PDB entry 8KG9 | electron microscopy, 4.52 A resolution (low resolution: residue-level contacts below are approximate; hydrogen-bond / salt-bridge calls are withheld) | chains 2 and 6 of the 18 polymer chains in the assembly

Chain 2:
Protein: DNA replication licensing factor MCM2
Organism: Saccharomyces cerevisiae
UniProtKB: A0A6A5Q1S9 (A0A6A5Q1S9_YEASX); residue numbers follow UniProt; this construct covers 1-868
Chain sequence (868 residues; each row starts with the number of its first residue):
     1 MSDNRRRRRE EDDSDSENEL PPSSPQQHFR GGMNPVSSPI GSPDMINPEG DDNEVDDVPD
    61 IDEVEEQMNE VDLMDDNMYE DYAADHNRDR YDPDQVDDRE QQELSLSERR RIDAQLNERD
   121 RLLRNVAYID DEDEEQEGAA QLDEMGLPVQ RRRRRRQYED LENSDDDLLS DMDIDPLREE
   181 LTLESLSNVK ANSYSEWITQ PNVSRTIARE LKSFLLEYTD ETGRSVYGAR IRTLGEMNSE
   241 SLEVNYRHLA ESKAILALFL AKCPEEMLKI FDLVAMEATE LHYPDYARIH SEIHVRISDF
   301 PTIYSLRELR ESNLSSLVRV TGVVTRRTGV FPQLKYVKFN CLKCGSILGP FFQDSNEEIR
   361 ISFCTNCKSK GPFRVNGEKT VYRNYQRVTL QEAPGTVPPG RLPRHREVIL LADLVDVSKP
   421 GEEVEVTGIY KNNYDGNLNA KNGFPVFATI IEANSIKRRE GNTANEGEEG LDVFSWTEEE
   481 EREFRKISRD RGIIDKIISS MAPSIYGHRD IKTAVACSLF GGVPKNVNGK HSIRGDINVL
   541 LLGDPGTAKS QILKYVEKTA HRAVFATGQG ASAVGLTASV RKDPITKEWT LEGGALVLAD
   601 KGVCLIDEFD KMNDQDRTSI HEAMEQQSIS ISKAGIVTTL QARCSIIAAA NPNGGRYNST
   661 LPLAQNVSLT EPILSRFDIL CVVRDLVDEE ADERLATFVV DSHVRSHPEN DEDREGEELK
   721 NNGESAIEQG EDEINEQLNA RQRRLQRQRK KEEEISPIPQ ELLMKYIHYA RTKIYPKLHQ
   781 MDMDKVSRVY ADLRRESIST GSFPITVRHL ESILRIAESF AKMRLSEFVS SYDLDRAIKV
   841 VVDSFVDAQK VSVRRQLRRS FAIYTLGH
Disordered / not traced: 1-173, 711-737
Ion coordination: Zn2+: C341, C344, C364, C367
Residues lining bound ligands:
  - ADP (adenosine-5'-diphosphate): S504, I505, Y506, H508, D544, P545, G546, T547, A548, K549, S550, Q551, N651, L695, F698, V699
  - ATP-gamma-S (AGS; phosphothiophosphoric acid-adenylate ester): H531, E625, R676, V807, R808, E811

Chain 6:
Protein: DNA replication licensing factor MCM6
Organism: Saccharomyces cerevisiae S288C
Notes: EC 3.6.4.12
UniProtKB: P53091 (MCM6_YEAST); residue numbers follow UniProt; this construct covers 1-1017
Chain sequence (1017 residues; row label = number of the first residue in the row):
     1 MSSPFPADTP SSNRPSNSSP PPSSIGAGFG SSSGLDSQIG SRLHFPSSSQ PHVSNSQTGP
    61 FVNDSTQFSS QRLQTDGSAT NDMEGNEPAR SFKSRALNHV KKVDDVTGEK VREAFEQFLE
   121 DFSVQSTDTG EVEKVYRAQI EFMKIYDLNT IYIDYQHLSM RENGALAMAI SEQYYRFLPF
   181 LQKGLRRVVR KYAPELLNTS DSLKRSEGDE GQADEDEQQD DDMNGSSLPR DSGSSAAPGN
   241 GTSAMATRSI TTSTSPEQTE RVFQISFFNL PTVHRIRDIR SEKIGSLLSI SGTVTRTSEV
   301 RPELYKASFT CDMCRAIVDN VEQSFKYTEP TFCPNPSCEN RAFWTLNVTR SRFLDWQKVR
   361 IQENANEIPT GSMPRTLDVI LRGDSVERAK PGDRCKFTGV EIVVPDVTQL GLPGVKPSST
   421 LDTRGISKTT EGLNSGVTGL RSLGVRDLTY KISFLACHVI SIGSNIGASS PDANSNNRET
   481 ELQMAANLQA NNVYQDNERD QEVFLNSLSS DEINELKEMV KDEHIYDKLV RSIAPAVFGH
   541 EAVKKGILLQ MLGGVHKSTV EGIKLRGDIN ICVVGDPSTS KSQFLKYVVG FAPRSVYTSG
   601 KASSAAGLTA AVVRDEEGGD YTIEAGALML ADNGICCIDE FDKMDISDQV AIHEAMEQQT
   661 ISIAKAGIHA TLNARTSILA AANPVGGRYN RKLSLRGNLN MTAPIMSRFD LFFVILDDCN
   721 EKIDTELASH IVDLHMKRDE AIEPPFSAEQ LRRYIKYART FKPILTKEAR SYLVEKYKEL
   781 RKDDAQGFSR SSYRITVRQL ESMIRLSEAI ARANCVDEIT PSFIAEAYDL LRQSIIRVDV
   841 DDVEMDEEFD NIESQSHAAS GNNDDNDDGT GSGVITSEPP ADIEEGQSEA TARPGTSEKK
   901 KTTVTYDKYV SMMNMIVRKI AEVDREGAEE LTAVDIVDWY LLQKENDLGS LAEYWEERRL
   961 AFKVIKRLVK DRILMEIHGT RHNLRDLENE ENENNKTVYV IHPNCEVLDQ LEPQDSS
Disordered / not traced: 1-102, 199-254, 420-433, 464-496, 616-619, 839-1017
UniProt features mapped onto this chain:
  - motif: S707 to D710 (Arginine finger)
  - binding site (ATP): G575 to S582
  - modified residue: S78 (Phosphoserine), S249 (Phosphoserine), S372 (Phosphoserine), T766 (Phosphothreonine)
  - mutagenesis: K581 (K581A: Loss of MCM2-7 complex helicase activity)
Ion coordination: Zn2+: C333, C338, N340
Residues lining bound ligands: ADP (adenosine-5'-diphosphate): I563, E657, Q658, S707, V797, R798, E801

How chain 2 and chain 6 interact:
Residue-residue contacts (111; chain 2 residue first):
  A191(2) - S255(6)
  N192(2) - S255(6)
  N192(2) - P256(6)
  N192(2) - Q258(6)
  K262(2) - P256(6)
  R307(2) - E387(6)
  L309(2) - D355(6)
  R310(2) - D355(6)
  R310(2) - E387(6)
  E311(2) - F353(6)
  E311(2) - D355(6)
  F363(2) - D312(6)
  F363(2) - M313(6)
  F363(2) - F343(6)
  R401(2) - K390(6)
  R401(2) - P391(6)
  R401(2) - G392(6)
  L402(2) - T622(6)
  R404(2) - S298(6)
  R404(2) - E299(6)
  H405(2) - E299(6)
  H405(2) - D620(6)
  N432(2) - F353(6)
  Y434(2) - Y327(6)
  G436(2) - V415(6)
  N439(2) - K326(6)
  A440(2) - K326(6)
  A440(2) - V407(6)
  A440(2) - T408(6)
  N442(2) - W356(6)
  G443(2) - F325(6)
  G443(2) - K326(6)
  G443(2) - V407(6)
  F444(2) - E303(6)
  F444(2) - F325(6)
  F444(2) - K326(6)
  F444(2) - W356(6)
  F444(2) - I380(6)
  P445(2) - E303(6)
  P445(2) - L304(6)
  P445(2) - Q323(6)
  P445(2) - F325(6)
  V446(2) - R301(6)
  V446(2) - P302(6)
  F447(2) - P302(6)
  F447(2) - L346(6)
  F447(2) - F353(6)
  T449(2) - P302(6)
  S504(2) - E561(6)
  S504(2) - I563(6)
  I505(2) - I563(6)
  P545(2) - S707(6)
  P545(2) - R798(6)
  G546(2) - S707(6)
  G546(2) - V797(6)
  G546(2) - R798(6)
  S550(2) - Q658(6)
  Q551(2) - I563(6)
  Q551(2) - Q658(6)
  K554(2) - Q658(6)
  Y555(2) - E561(6)
  T567(2) - E654(6)
  Q569(2) - V650(6)
  G570(2) - A664(6)
  G570(2) - K665(6)
  A571(2) - A664(6)
  R656(2) - S791(6)
  R656(2) - Y793(6)
  D685(2) - F788(6)
  D685(2) - S789(6)
  D685(2) - S791(6)
  L686(2) - S789(6)
  V687(2) - S789(6)
  D688(2) - S789(6)
  E689(2) - S789(6)
  E689(2) - R790(6)
  D692(2) - K778(6)
  D692(2) - R781(6)
  D692(2) - S789(6)
  D692(2) - R790(6)
  E693(2) - K778(6)
  E693(2) - R781(6)
  A696(2) - Y777(6)
  A696(2) - K778(6)
  A696(2) - R781(6)
  A696(2) - L800(6)
  T697(2) - V774(6)
  V699(2) - L800(6)
  V700(2) - R770(6)
  S702(2) - T559(6)
  S702(2) - L565(6)
  H703(2) - K557(6)
  H703(2) - L565(6)
  H703(2) - E801(6)
  H703(2) - I804(6)
  V704(2) - R770(6)
  R705(2) - T559(6)
  R705(2) - V560(6)
  S706(2) - K557(6)
  S706(2) - S558(6)
  S706(2) - T559(6)
  S706(2) - L565(6)
  H707(2) - K557(6)
  H707(2) - I764(6)
  H707(2) - E808(6)
  P708(2) - K762(6)
  E709(2) - K762(6)
  E709(2) - P763(6)
  E709(2) - I764(6)
  N710(2) - I764(6)
  Q748(2) - V560(6)
Other interface residues (no listed pair), chain 2 (69 interface residues in all): Y194, L314, S362, K368, K370, Q391, P398, P399, E608, K611, L695
Other interface residues (no listed pair), chain 6 (80 interface residues in all): T259, V300, S324, Q357, L412, G562, K564, M629, D632, H653, E657, T660, I668, P704, R708, L765, T796, R805

In short:
69 residues of chain 2 face 80 of chain 6 across their interface. ADP is bound between chain 2 and chain 6.
Chain 2 binds ATP-gamma-S. UniProt lists 8 ATP-binding residues and one mutagenesis site on chain 6.
Here chain 2 is DNA replication licensing factor MCM2 (Saccharomyces cerevisiae) and chain 6 is DNA
replication licensing factor MCM6 (Saccharomyces cerevisiae S288C). Entry 8KG9 (Yeast replisome in state III)
was determined by electron microscopy together with 8W7S, 8KG6, 8KG8 and 8W7M from the same study.
